PDB entry 7EWR | electron microscopy, 4.70 A resolution (low resolution: residue-level contacts below are approximate; hydrogen-bond / salt-bridge calls are withheld) | chains C and D of the 6 polymer chains in the assembly

# Chain C
Name: Regulator of G-protein signaling 7
From: Homo sapiens
Reference sequence: P49802 (RGS7_HUMAN); numbering as in UniProt (aligned over 1-495)
Chain sequence (530 residues; numbered 1 to 530; the number before each row is that of its first residue):
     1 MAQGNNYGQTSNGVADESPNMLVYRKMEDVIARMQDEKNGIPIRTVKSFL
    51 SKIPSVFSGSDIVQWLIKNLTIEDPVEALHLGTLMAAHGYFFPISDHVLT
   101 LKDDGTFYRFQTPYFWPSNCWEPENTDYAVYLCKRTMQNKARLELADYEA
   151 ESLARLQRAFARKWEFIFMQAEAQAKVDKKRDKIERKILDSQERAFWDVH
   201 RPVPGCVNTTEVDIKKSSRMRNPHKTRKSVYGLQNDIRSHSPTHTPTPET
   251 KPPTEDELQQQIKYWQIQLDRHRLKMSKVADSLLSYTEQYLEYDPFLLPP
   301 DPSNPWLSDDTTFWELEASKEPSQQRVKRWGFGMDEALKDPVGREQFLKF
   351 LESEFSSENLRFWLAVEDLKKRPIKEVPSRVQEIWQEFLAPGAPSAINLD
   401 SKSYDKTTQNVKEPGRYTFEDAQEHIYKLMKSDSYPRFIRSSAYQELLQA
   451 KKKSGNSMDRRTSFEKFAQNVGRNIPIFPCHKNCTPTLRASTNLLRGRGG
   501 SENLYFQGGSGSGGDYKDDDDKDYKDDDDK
Unresolved in the structure: 1-17, 219-255, 451-530
Sequence notes: expression tag (496-530)
Curated features (UniProtKB/Swiss-Prot):
  - modified residue: Ser229 (Phosphoserine), Ser241 (Phosphoserine), Thr243 (Phosphothreonine), Ser434 (Phosphoserine)

# Chain D
Name: Guanine nucleotide-binding protein subunit beta-5
From: Homo sapiens
Reference sequence: O14775 (GNB5_HUMAN); residues -41 to 353 here correspond to UniProt positions 1-395 (UniProt number = residue number + 42)
Chain sequence (395 residues; numbered -41 to 353; the number before each row is that of its first residue; numbers below 1 keep their minus sign (Met-41 is residue -41)):
   -41 MCDQTFLVNVFGSCDKCFKQRALRPVFKKSQQLSYCSTCAEIMATEGLHE
     9 NETLASLKSEAESLKGKLEEERAKLHDVELHQVAERVEALGQFVMKTRRT
    59 LKGHGNKVLCMDWCKDKRRIVSSSQDGKVIVWDSFTTNKEHAVTMPCTWV
   109 MACAYAPSGCAIACGGLDNKCSVYPLTFDKNENMAAKKKSVAMHTNYLSA
   159 CSFTNSDMQILTASGDGTCALWDVESGQLLQSFHGHGADVLCLDLAPSET
   209 GNTFVSGGCDKKAMVWDMRSGQCVQAFETHESDINSVRYYPSGDAFASGS
   259 DDATCRLYDLRADREVAIYSKESIIFGASSVDFSLSGRLLFAGYNDYTIN
   309 VWDVLKGSRVSILFGHENRVSTLRVSPDGTAFCSGSWDHTLRVWA
Unresolved in the structure: -41 to 14

# Interface between chain C and chain D
Pairs across the interface - 92 pairs, chain C then chain D:
  Pro19(C) with Asp241(D)
  Val23(C) with Phe284(D)
  Lys26(C) with Ile283(D)
  Ile72(C) with Ser281(D)
  Glu77(C) with Arg317(D); Ile320(D); Phe322(D)
  His80(C) with Asp304(D); Tyr305(D); Phe322(D)
  Leu84(C) with Tyr305(D)
  Val207(C) with Tyr305(D); Asn326(D)
  Asp213(C) with Leu67(D); Trp107(D)
  Ile214(C) with Trp107(D)
  Lys215(C) with Met109(D); Tyr155(D); Leu199(D); Asn243(D)
  Lys216(C) with Asp241(D)
  Leu258(C) with Leu15(D)
  Gln261(C) with Leu15(D); Ala19(D)
  Ile262(C) with Leu15(D)
  Trp265(C) with Ala19(D); Leu22(D); Lys23(D)
  Gln266(C) with Glu18(D); Leu22(D)
  Gln268(C) with Leu22(D); Lys23(D); Leu26(D)
  Leu269(C) with Leu22(D)
  Arg271(C) with Leu268(D); Arg269(D); Ala270(D); Asp271(D)
  His272(C) with Arg269(D)
  Arg273(C) with Leu26(D); Glu29(D); Leu33(D); Arg269(D); Ala270(D)
  Leu274(C) with Leu33(D); Arg269(D); Ala270(D)
  Lys275(C) with Leu33(D)
  Met276(C) with Leu33(D); His34(D); Val36(D); Glu37(D); Leu38(D); Arg272(D); Val274(D)
  Val279(C) with Asp267(D)
  Ala280(C) with Val41(D)
  Leu283(C) with Tyr248(D)
  Tyr286(C) with Pro249(D); Ser250(D)
  Thr287(C) with Tyr248(D); Ser294(D); Gly295(D); Arg296(D)
  Leu291(C) with Arg296(D)
  Asp294(C) with Ser294(D)
  Pro295(C) with Gly337(D)
  Phe296(C) with Ser292(D); Thr338(D); Ala339(D); Ala353(D)
  Leu297(C) with Leu48(D); Phe51(D); Arg296(D)
  Trp306(C) with Arg57(D); Ser92(D); Thr338(D); Ala339(D)
  Leu307(C) with Arg56(D)
  Glu317(C) with Lys75(D)
  Lys370(C) with Gln167(D)
  Lys371(C) with Ser164(D); Met166(D); Gln167(D)
  Arg372(C) with Met166(D)
  Pro373(C) with Asp181(D)
  Ile374(C) with Asp181(D); Gln186(D)
  Lys375(C) with Glu183(D)
  Arg416(C) with Gln167(D)
  Tyr417(C) with Met226(D); Arg227(D)
Also at the interface, not in a pair above, chain C (57 interface residues in all): Leu22, Val30, Val76, Leu81, His88, Ser277, Ser282, Asn304, Pro305, Thr311, Trp314
Also at the interface, not in a pair above, chain D (78 interface residues in all): Glu20, Lys32, Asp35, Arg76, Phe93, Leu125, Leu179, Ser240, Asp259, Asp260, Glu273, Leu297, Phe299, Asp336, Phe340, Trp345, Val351

# Summary
57 residues of chain C and 78 residues of chain D are in contact.
Here chain C is Regulator of G-protein signaling 7 and chain D is Guanine nucleotide-binding protein subunit
beta-5, both from Homo sapiens. Entry 7EWR (Cryo-EM structure of human GPR158 in complex with RGS7-Gbeta5 in a
2:2:2 ratio) was determined by electron microscopy, deposited together with 7EWL and 7EWP.
